PDB entry 7MKN | electron microscopy, 3.30 A resolution | chains B and D of the 9 polymer chains in the assembly

[Chain B]
Molecule: DNA-directed RNA polymerase subunit alpha
From: Escherichia coli (strain K12)
Notes: EC 2.7.7.6
UniProt: A0A4S5AL01 (A0A4S5AL01_ECOLI); residues 1-237 here = UniProt positions 1-237
Amino-acid sequence (237 residues; numbered 1 to 237; the number before each row is that of its first residue):
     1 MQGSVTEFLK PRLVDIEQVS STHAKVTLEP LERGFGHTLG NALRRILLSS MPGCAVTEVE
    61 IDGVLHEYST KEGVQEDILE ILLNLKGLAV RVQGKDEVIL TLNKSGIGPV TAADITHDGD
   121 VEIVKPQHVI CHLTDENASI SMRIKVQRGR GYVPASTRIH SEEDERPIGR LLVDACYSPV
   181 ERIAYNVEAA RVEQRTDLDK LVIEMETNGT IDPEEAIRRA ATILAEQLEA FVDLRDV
Disordered / not traced: 1-5, 236-237

[Chain D]
Molecule: DNA-directed RNA polymerase subunit beta'
From: Escherichia coli (strain K12)
Notes: EC 2.7.7.6
UniProt: A0A6D2WUT6 (A0A6D2WUT6_ECOLI); numbering as in UniProt (aligned over 14-1376)
Amino-acid sequence (1363 residues; numbered 14 to 1376; the number before each row is that of its first residue):
    14 TEEFDAIKIA LASPDMIRSW SFGEVKKPET INYRTFKPER DGLFCARIFG PVKDYECLCG
    74 KYKRLKHRGV ICEKCGVEVT QTKVRRERMG HIELASPTAH IWFLKSLPSR IGLLLDMPLR
   134 DIERVLYFES YVVIEGGMTN LERQQILTEE QYLDALEEFG DEFDAKMGAE AIQALLKSMD
   194 LEQECEQLRE ELNETNSETK RKKLTKRIKL LEAFVQSGNK PEWMILTVLP VLPPDLRPLV
   254 PLDGGRFATS DLNDLYRRVI NRNNRLKRLL DLAAPDIIVR NEKRMLQEAV DALLDNGRRG
   314 RAITGSNKRP LKSLADMIKG KQGRFRQNLL GKRVDYSGRS VITVGPYLRL HQCGLPKKMA
   374 LELFKPFIYG KLELRGLATT IKAAKKMVER EEAVVWDILD EVIREHPVLL NRAPTLHRLG
   434 IQAFEPVLIE GKAIQLHPLV CAAYNADFDG DQMAVHVPLT LEAQLEARAL MMSTNNILSP
   494 ANGEPIIVPS QDVVLGLYYM TRDCVNAKGE GMVLTGPKEA ERLYRSGLAS LHARVKVRIT
   554 EYEKDANGEL VAKTSLKDTT VGRAILWMIV PKGLPYSIVN QALGKKAISK MLNTCYRILG
   614 LKPTVIFADQ IMYTGFAYAA RSGASVGIDD MVIPEKKHEI ISEAEAEVAE IQEQFQSGLV
   674 TAGERYNKVI DIWAAANDRV SKAMMDNLQT ETVINRDGQE EKQVSFNSIY MMADSGARGS
   734 AAQIRQLAGM RGLMAKPDGS IIETPITANF REGLNVLQYF ISTHGARKGL ADTALKTANS
   794 GYLTRRLVDV AQDLVVTEDD CGTHEGIMMT PVIEGGDVKE PLRDRVLGRV TAEDVLKPGT
   854 ADILVPRNTL LHEQWCDLLE ENSVDAVKVR SVVSCDTDFG VCAHCYGRDL ARGHIINKGE
   914 AIGVIAAQSI GEPGTQLTMR TFHIGGAASR AAAESSIQVK NKGSIKLSNV KSVVNSSGKL
   974 VITSRNTELK LIDEFGRTKE SYKVPYGAVL AKGDGEQVAG GETVANWDPH TMPVITEVSG
  1034 FVRFTDMIDG QTITRQTDEL TGLSSLVVLD SAERTAGGKD LRPALKIVDA QGNDVLIPGT
  1094 DMPAQYFLPG KAIVQLEDGV QISSGDTLAR IPQESGGTKD ITGGLPRVAD LFEARRPKEP
  1154 AILAEISGIV SFGKETKGKR RLVITPVDGS DPYEEMIPKW RQLNVFEGER VERGDVISDG
  1214 PEAPHDILRL RGVHAVTRYI VNEVQDVYRL QGVKINDKHI EVIVRQMLRK ATIVNAGSSD
  1274 FLEGEQVEYS RVKIANRELE ANGKVGATYS RDLLGITKAS LATESFISAA SFQETTRVLT
  1334 EAAVAGKRDE LRGLKENVIV GRLIPAGTGY AYHQDRMRRR AAG
Disordered / not traced: 932-945, 1126-1134
Bound ions: Zn2+ site 1: Cys70, Cys72, Cys85, Cys88; Mg2+: Asp462, Asp464 (shared with 1 residue of chain R); Zn2+ site 2: Cys814, Cys888, Cys895, Cys898
Small-molecule neighbours: CMPcPP (2TM; 5'-O-[(S)-hydroxy{[(S)-hydroxy(phosphonooxy)phosphoryl]methyl}phosphoryl]cytidine): Arg425, Pro427, Asn458, Asp460, Asp462, Arg731

[How chain B and chain D interact]
Contacting residue pairs (33):
  Leu48(B) with Arg535(D); Ser539(D)
  Leu79(B) with Val526(D), hydrophobic
  Glu80(B) with Leu569(D)
  Leu83(B) with Val526(D); Leu527(D); Thr528(D); Leu569(D), hydrophobic
  Asn84(B) with Arg551(D)
  Lys86(B) with Val526(D), hydrogen bond (side chain-backbone); Glu532(D), salt bridge
  Tyr152(B) with Glu532(D); Arg535(D); Leu536(D), hydrophobic; Leu541(D)
  Pro154(B) with Met525(D), hydrophobic
  Asp174(B) with Met525(D); Val526(D)
  Cys176(B) with Glu532(D)
  Ser178(B) with Arg535(D), hydrogen bond
  Val180(B) with Arg535(D), hydrogen bond (backbone-side chain)
  Glu181(B) with Lys531(D), salt bridge; Arg535(D)
  Arg182(B) with Glu534(D), salt bridge; Met581(D)
  Ile183(B) with Glu534(D)
  Arg191(B) with Trp409(D), hydrogen bond (side chain-backbone); Asp410(D), salt bridge; Asp413(D), salt bridge
  Gln194(B) with Ala406(D); Trp409(D)
  Thr196(B) with Glu443(D), hydrogen bond
  Glu206(B) with Lys531(D)
Interface residues without a listed pair, chain B (21 interface residues in all): Arg44, Glu193
Interface residues without a listed pair, chain D (20 interface residues in all): Arg538

[Overview]
21 residues of chain B and 20 residues of chain D are in contact; the contacts include 5 hydrogen bonds and 5
salt bridges. Among the polar pairs are Lys86(B)-Glu532(D), Glu181(B)-Lys531(D) and Arg182(B)-Glu534(D). Chain
D binds CMPcPP.
Chain B is DNA-directed RNA polymerase subunit alpha and chain D is DNA-directed RNA polymerase subunit beta',
both from Escherichia coli (strain K12); the structure, Escherichia coli RNA polymerase and RapA elongation
complex, was determined by electron microscopy together with 7MKP, 7MKO and 7MKQ from the same study.
